PDB entry 9DHQ | electron microscopy, 4.78 A resolution (low resolution: residue-level contacts below are approximate; hydrogen-bond / salt-bridge calls are withheld) | chains D and H of the 8 polymer chains in the assembly

Chain D:
Protein: Isoform Flip of Glutamate receptor 2
From: Rattus norvegicus
UniProtKB: P19491 (GRIA2_RAT), isoform P19491-2; residues 391-820 here correspond to UniProt positions 412-841 (UniProt number = residue number + 21)
Sequence (430 residues; row label = number of the first residue in the row):
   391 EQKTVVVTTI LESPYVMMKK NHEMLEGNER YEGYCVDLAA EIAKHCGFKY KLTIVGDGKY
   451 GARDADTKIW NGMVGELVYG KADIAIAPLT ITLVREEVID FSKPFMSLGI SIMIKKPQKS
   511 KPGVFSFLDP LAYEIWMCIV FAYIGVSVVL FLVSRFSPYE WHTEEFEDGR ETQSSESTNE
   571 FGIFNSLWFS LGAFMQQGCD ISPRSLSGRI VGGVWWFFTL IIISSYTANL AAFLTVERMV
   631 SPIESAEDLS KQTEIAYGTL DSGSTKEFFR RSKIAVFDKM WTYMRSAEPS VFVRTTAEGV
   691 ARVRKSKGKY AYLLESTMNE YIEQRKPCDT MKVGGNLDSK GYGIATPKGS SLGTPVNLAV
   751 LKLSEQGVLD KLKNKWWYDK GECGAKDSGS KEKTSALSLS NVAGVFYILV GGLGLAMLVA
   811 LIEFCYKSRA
Unresolved in the structure: 550-564, 820
Construct notes: conflict Gln-392 (Asn413 in P19491)
Curated features (UniProtKB/Swiss-Prot):
  - binding site (L-glutamate): Pro-478, Thr-480, Arg-485, Ser-654, Thr-655, Glu-705
  - site: Arg-453 (Interaction with the cone snail toxin Con-ikot-ikot), Ile-633 (Crucial to convey clamshell closure to channel opening), Arg-660 (Interaction with the cone snail toxin Con-ikot-ikot), Lys-752 (Interaction with the cone snail toxin Con-ikot-ikot)
  - modified residue (Phosphoserine): Ser-662, Ser-696
  - lipidation (S-palmitoyl cysteine): Cys-589, Cys-815
Cystine bridges: Cys-718/Cys-773

Chain H:
Protein: Voltage-dependent calcium channel gamma-2 subunit
From: Mus musculus
UniProtKB: O88602 (CCG2_MOUSE); residues 5-207 here correspond to UniProt positions 6-208 (UniProt number = residue number + 1)
Sequence (205 residues; numbered 5 to 209; the number before each row is that of its first residue):
     5 RGVQMLLTTV GAFAAFSLMT IAVGTDYWLY SRGVCKTKSV SENETSKKNE EVMTHSGLWR
    65 TCCLEGNFKG LCKQIDHFPE DADYEADTAE YFLRAVRASS IFPILSVILL FMGGLCIAAS
   125 EFYKTRHNII LSAGIFFVSA GLSNIIGIIV YISANAGDPS KSDSKKNSYS YGWSFYFGAL
   185 SFIIAEMVGV LAVHMFIDRH KQLTG
Unresolved in the structure: 41-54, 83-92, 162-170
Construct notes: expression tag (208-209)
Curated features (UniProtKB/Swiss-Prot):
  - glycosylation: Asn-47 (N-linked (GlcNAc...) asparagine)
Cystine bridges: Cys-39/Cys-67, Cys-66/Cys-76

Chain D / chain H interface:
Pairs across the interface (14; chain D residue first):
  Glu-524(D) / Tyr-173(H)
  Glu-524(D) / Tyr-175(H)
  Phe-531(D) / Ile-149(H)
  Ile-534(D) / Phe-186(H)
  Gly-535(D) / Leu-146(H)
  Val-538(D) / Glu-190(H)
  Val-538(D) / Val-194(H)
  Leu-542(D) / Val-142(H)
  Leu-542(D) / Val-194(H)
  Ser-547(D) / Lys-205(H)
  Pro-548(D) / Leu-135(H)
  Pro-548(D) / Lys-205(H)
  Tyr-549(D) / Asn-132(H)
  Tyr-549(D) / His-204(H)
Interface residues without a listed pair, chain D (13 interface residues in all): Tyr-523, Val-539, Phe-546, Ile-573
Interface residues without a listed pair, chain H (16 interface residues in all): Ala-183, Ile-187, Val-197, Ile-201

Summary:
13 residues of chain D face 16 of chain H across their interface. From UniProt: 6 L-glutamate-binding residues
on chain D.
Here chain D is Isoform Flip of Glutamate receptor 2 (Rattus norvegicus) and chain H is Voltage-dependent
calcium channel gamma-2 subunit (Mus musculus). Entry 9DHQ (Resting state 2 of the GluA2-gamma2 complex) was
determined by electron microscopy together with 9DHP, 9DHR, 9DHS, 9DHT, 9MRK, 9MRL, 9MRM and 9MRN from the
same study.
